Entry 9B01 (X-ray diffraction, 1.99 A resolution); this record covers chain A.

== Chain A ==
Name: 2-nitroimidazole nitrohydrolase
Source organism: Mycobacterium sp. JS330
Notes: EC 3.5.99.9
UniProtKB: F4ZCI3 (NNHA_MYCS0); residue numbers follow UniProt; this construct covers 1-379
Amino-acid sequence (386 residues; row label = number of the first residue in the row; numbers below 1 keep their minus sign (Met-6 is residue -6)):
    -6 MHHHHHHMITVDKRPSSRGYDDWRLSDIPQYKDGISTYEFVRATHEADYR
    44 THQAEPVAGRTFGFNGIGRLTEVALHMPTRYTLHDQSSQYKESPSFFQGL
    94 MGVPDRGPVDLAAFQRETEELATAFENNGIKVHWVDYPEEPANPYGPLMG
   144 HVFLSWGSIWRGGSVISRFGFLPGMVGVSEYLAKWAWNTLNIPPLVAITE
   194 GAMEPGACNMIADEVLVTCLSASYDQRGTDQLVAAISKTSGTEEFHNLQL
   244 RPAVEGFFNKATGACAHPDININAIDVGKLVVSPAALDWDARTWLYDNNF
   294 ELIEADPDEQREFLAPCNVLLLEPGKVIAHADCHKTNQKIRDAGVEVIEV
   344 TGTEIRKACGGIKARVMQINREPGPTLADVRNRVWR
Unresolved in the structure: -6 to 10
Sequence notes: initiating methionine (-6); expression tag (-5 to 0); engineered mutation Ile2 (Thr in F4ZCI3), Asp14 (Gly in F4ZCI3), Arg73 (Lys in F4ZCI3), Ala357 (Cys in F4ZCI3)
From the paper describing this entry:
  - conformationally variable residues (side-chain flip): Asp262
  - catalytic residues: His260
  - mutagenesis - C352A, C352S: decreased catalytic activity
  - mutagenesis - C352S: decreased expression
  - mutagenesis - H260F, H260N, D262N, N311D: abolished catalytic activity
  - mutagenesis - T2I/G14D/K73R: increased expression
  - catalytic residues: Asp262 (proposed by the authors, not directly observed)
  - specificity-determining residues: Glu197 (from molecular simulation)
  - catalytic residues: Asn311 (from molecular simulation)

== In short ==
From the paper: catalytic residues His260, Asp262 and Asn311; H260F, H260N and D262N, among others, abolish
catalytic activity; 7 substitutions were tested in all.
Chain A is 2-nitroimidazole nitrohydrolase (Mycobacterium sp. JS330); the structure, Catalytic mutant C357A
nnhA in CHES buffer, was determined by X-ray diffraction, deposited together with 9AZG, 9AZH and 9B02.
